5VO8 - chains D and E of the 9 polymer chains in the assembly; structure by X-ray diffraction, 3.30 A resolution.

== Chain D ==
Protein: DNA-directed RNA polymerase subunit beta'
Organism: Thermus thermophilus (strain HB8 / ATCC 27634 / DSM 579)
Notes: EC 2.7.7.6
Reference sequence: Q8RQE8 (RPOC_THET8); numbering as in UniProt (aligned over 1-1524)
Amino-acid sequence (1524 residues; each row starts with the number of its first residue):
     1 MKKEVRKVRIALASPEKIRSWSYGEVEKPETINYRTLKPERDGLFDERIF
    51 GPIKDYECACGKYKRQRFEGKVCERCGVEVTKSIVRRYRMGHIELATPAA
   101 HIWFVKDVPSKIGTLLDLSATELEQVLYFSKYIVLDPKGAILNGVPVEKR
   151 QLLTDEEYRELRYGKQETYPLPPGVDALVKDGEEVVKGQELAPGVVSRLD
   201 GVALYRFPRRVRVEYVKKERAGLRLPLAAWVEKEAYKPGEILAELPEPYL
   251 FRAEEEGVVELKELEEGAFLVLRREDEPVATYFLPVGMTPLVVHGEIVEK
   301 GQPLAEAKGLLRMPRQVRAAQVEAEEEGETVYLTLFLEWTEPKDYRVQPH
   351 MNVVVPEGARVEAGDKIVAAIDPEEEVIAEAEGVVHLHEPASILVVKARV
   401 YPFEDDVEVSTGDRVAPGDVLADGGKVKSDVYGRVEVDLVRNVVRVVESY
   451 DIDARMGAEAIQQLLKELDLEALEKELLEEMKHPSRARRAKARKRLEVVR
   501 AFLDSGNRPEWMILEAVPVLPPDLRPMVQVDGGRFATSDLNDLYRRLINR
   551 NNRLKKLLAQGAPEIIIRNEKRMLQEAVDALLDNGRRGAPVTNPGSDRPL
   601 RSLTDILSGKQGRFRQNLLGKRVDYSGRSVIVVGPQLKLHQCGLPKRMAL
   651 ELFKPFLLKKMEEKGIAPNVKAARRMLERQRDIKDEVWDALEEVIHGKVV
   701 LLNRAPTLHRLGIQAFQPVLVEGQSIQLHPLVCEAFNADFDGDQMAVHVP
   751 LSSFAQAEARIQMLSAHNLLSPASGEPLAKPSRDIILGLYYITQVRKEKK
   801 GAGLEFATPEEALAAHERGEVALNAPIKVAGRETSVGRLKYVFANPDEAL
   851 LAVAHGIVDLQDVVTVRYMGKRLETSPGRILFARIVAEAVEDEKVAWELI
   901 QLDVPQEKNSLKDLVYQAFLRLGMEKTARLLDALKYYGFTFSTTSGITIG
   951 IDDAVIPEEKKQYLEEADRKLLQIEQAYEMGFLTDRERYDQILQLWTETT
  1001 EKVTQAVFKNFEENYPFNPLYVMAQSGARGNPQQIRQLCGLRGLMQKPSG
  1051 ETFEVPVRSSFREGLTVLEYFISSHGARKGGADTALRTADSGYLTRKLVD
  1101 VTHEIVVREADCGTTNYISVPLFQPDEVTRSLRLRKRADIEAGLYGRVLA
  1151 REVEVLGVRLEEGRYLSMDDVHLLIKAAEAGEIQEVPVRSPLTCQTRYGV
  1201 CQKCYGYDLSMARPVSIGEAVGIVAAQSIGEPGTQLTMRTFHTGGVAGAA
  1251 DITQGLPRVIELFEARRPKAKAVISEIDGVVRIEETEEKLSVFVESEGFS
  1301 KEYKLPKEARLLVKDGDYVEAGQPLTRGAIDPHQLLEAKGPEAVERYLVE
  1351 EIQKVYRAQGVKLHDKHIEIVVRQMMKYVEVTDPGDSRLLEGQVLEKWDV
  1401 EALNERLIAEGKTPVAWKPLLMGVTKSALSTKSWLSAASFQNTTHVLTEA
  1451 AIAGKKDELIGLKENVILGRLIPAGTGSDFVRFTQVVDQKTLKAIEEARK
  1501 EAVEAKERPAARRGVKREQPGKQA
Unresolved in the structure: 1-2, 1238-1253, 1503-1524
Metal / ion sites: Zn2+ site 1: Cys58, Cys60, Cys73, Cys76; Mg2+ site 1: Asp739, Asp741, Asp743 (shared with 1 residue of chain I); Mg2+ site 2: Lys840 (shared with 2 residues of chain B); Zn2+ site 2: Cys1112, Cys1194, Cys1201, Cys1204
Residues lining bound ligands: pyrophosphate (POP): Asn737, Asp739, Arg783, Arg1029

== Chain E ==
Protein: DNA-directed RNA polymerase subunit omega
Organism: Thermus thermophilus (strain HB8 / ATCC 27634 / DSM 579)
Notes: EC 2.7.7.6
Reference sequence: Q8RQE7 (RPOZ_THET8); numbering as in UniProt (aligned over 1-99)
Amino-acid sequence (99 residues; numbered 1 to 99; the number before each row is that of its first residue):
     1 MAEPGIDKLFGMVDSKYRLTVVVAKRAQQLLRHGFKNTVLEPEERPKMQT
    51 LEGLFDDPNAVTWAMKELLTGRLVFGENLVPEDRLQKEMERLYPVEREE
Unresolved in the structure: 1, 96-99

== Interface between chain D and chain E ==
Contacting residue pairs (88; chain D residue first):
  His640(D) - Ala2(E)
  Asp689(D) - Leu51(E)
  Glu693(D) - Met48(E)
  His696(D) - Met48(E)
  His696(D) - Asp57(E)  salt bridge
  His696(D) - Pro58(E)
  His696(D) - Asn59(E)  hydrogen bond (backbone-side chain)
  Gly697(D) - Asn59(E)  hydrogen bond (backbone-side chain)
  Lys698(D) - Asn59(E)
  Ser753(D) - Gln28(E)
  Ser753(D) - Leu31(E)
  Phe754(D) - Ala24(E)  hydrophobic
  Phe754(D) - Gln28(E)
  Ala757(D) - Thr20(E)
  Ala757(D) - Ala24(E)  hydrophobic
  Glu758(D) - Thr20(E)
  Arg760(D) - Glu3(E)  salt bridge
  Arg760(D) - Asn59(E)  hydrogen bond
  Arg760(D) - Val61(E)
  Arg760(D) - Thr62(E)  hydrogen bond
  Ile761(D) - Phe10(E)  hydrophobic
  Ile761(D) - Thr20(E)
  Ile761(D) - Val23(E)  hydrophobic
  Gln762(D) - Tyr17(E)
  Gln762(D) - Thr20(E)  hydrogen bond
  Ala766(D) - Ala2(E)  hydrophobic
  His767(D) - Glu3(E)  hydrogen bond (side chain-backbone)
  His767(D) - Ile6(E)
  Gly923(D) - Asp7(E)
  Met924(D) - Ile6(E)  hydrophobic
  Met924(D) - Asp7(E)  hydrogen bond (backbone-side chain)
  Glu925(D) - Ala2(E)
  Glu925(D) - Glu3(E)
  Glu925(D) - Pro4(E)
  Glu925(D) - Gly5(E)  hydrogen bond (side chain-backbone)
  Glu925(D) - Ile6(E)
  Glu925(D) - Asp7(E)  hydrogen bond (backbone-side chain)
  Ala928(D) - Ala2(E)  hydrophobic
  Asp1208(D) - Lys16(E)  salt bridge
  Met1211(D) - Lys16(E)
  Arg1213(D) - Asp7(E)  salt bridge
  Arg1213(D) - Phe10(E)
  Ser1216(D) - Ser15(E)
  Ser1216(D) - Lys16(E)  hydrogen bond (side chain-backbone)
  Ile1217(D) - Ser15(E)  hydrogen bond (backbone-side chain)
  Ile1217(D) - Tyr17(E)
  Gly1218(D) - Tyr17(E)
  Glu1219(D) - Tyr17(E)  hydrogen bond
  Gly1475(D) - Tyr17(E)
  Thr1476(D) - Thr20(E)
  Phe1480(D) - Asp14(E)
  Phe1480(D) - Arg18(E)  hydrogen bond (backbone-side chain)
  Phe1480(D) - Glu77(E)
  Val1481(D) - Arg18(E)
  Val1481(D) - Val21(E)
  Arg1482(D) - Val21(E)
  Arg1482(D) - Lys25(E)
  Phe1483(D) - Lys25(E)
  Thr1484(D) - Arg18(E)  hydrogen bond
  Thr1484(D) - Val22(E)
  Thr1484(D) - Lys25(E)  hydrogen bond (backbone-side chain)
  Thr1484(D) - Gly76(E)
  Gln1485(D) - Val74(E)
  Gln1485(D) - Phe75(E)
  Gln1485(D) - Gly76(E)  hydrogen bond (backbone-backbone)
  Gln1485(D) - Asn78(E)
  Gln1485(D) - Leu79(E)  hydrogen bond (side chain-backbone)
  Gln1485(D) - Val80(E)  hydrogen bond (side chain-backbone)
  Val1486(D) - Val22(E)  hydrophobic
  Val1486(D) - Gln29(E)  hydrogen bond (backbone-side chain)
  Val1486(D) - Val74(E)
  Val1487(D) - Leu73(E)
  Val1487(D) - Val74(E)  hydrogen bond (backbone-backbone)
  Asp1488(D) - Arg26(E)  salt bridge
  Asp1488(D) - Asn37(E)
  Asp1488(D) - Val39(E)
  Asp1488(D) - Arg72(E)
  Asp1488(D) - Leu73(E)
  Gln1489(D) - Arg72(E)  hydrogen bond (backbone-backbone)
  Gln1489(D) - Val74(E)
  Lys1490(D) - Tyr93(E)
  Thr1491(D) - Met89(E)
  Thr1491(D) - Tyr93(E)
  Ile1495(D) - Leu85(E)  hydrophobic
  Ile1495(D) - Glu88(E)
  Arg1499(D) - Val80(E)
  Arg1499(D) - Pro81(E)
  Arg1499(D) - Arg84(E)
Other interface residues (no listed pair), chain D (45 interface residues in all): Leu764, Gln1202, Ala1494
Other interface residues (no listed pair), chain E (54 interface residues in all): Leu19, Ala27, Lys47, Thr50, Glu52, Met65, Glu82, Leu92

== In short ==
The interface between chain D and chain E involves 45 residues on one side and 54 on the other; the contacts
include 21 hydrogen bonds and 5 salt bridges. Among the polar pairs are His696(D)-Asp57(E), Arg760(D)-Glu3(E)
and Asp1208(D)-Lys16(E). Chain D binds pyrophosphate.
Chain D is DNA-directed RNA polymerase subunit beta' and chain E is DNA-directed RNA polymerase subunit omega,
both from Thermus thermophilus (strain HB8 / ATCC 27634 / DSM 579); the structure, X-ray crystal structure of
a bacterial reiterative transcription complex of pyrG promoter, was determined by X-ray diffraction, deposited
together with 5VOI.
